Entry 9OTP (electron microscopy, 1.95 A resolution); this record covers chains A and F of the 10 polymer chains in the assembly.

# Chain A (and F)
Name: Glutamine synthetase
Organism: Homo sapiens
Notes: EC 6.3.1.2, 2.3.1.225; chain F of this document is another copy of the same molecule, construct and numbering; everything in this record applies to it too
Reference sequence: P15104 (GLNA_HUMAN); residue numbers follow UniProt; this construct covers 1-373
Amino-acid sequence (373 residues; numbered 1 to 373; the number before each row is that of its first residue):
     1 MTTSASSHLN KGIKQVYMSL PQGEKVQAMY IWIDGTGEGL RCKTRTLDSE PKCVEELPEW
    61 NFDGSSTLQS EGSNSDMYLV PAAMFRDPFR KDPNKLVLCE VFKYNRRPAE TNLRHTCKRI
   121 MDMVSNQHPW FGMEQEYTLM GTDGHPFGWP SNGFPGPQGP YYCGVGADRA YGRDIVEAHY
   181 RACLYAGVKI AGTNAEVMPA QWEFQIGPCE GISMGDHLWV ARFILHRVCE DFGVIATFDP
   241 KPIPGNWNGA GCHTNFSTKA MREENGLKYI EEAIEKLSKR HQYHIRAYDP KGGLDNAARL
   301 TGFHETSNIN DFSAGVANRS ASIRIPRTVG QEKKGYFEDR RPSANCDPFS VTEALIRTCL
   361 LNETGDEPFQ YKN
Construct notes: engineered mutation Ala298 (Arg in P15104)
Curated features (UniProtKB/Swiss-Prot):
  - region: Thr2 to Lys25 (Required for glutamine-induced ubiquitination by CRL4(CRBN) and proteasomal degradation)
  - binding site (ATP): Glu134, Glu203 to Pro208, Asn255 to Ser257, Arg319, Arg324
  - binding site (Mn(2+)): Glu134, Glu136, Glu196, Glu203, His253, Glu338
  - binding site (L-glutamate): Asn246, Trp247, Arg319, Arg340
  - binding site (ADP): Tyr336 to Glu338
  - modified residue: Thr2 (N-acetylthreonine), Lys11 (N6-acetyllysine), Lys14 (N6-acetyllysine), Tyr104 (Phosphotyrosine), Ser343 (Phosphoserine)
  - natural variant: Arg324 (R324C: In GLND), Arg341 (R341C: In GLND)
  - mutagenesis: Thr2 to Tyr17 (Is stable in high glutamine conditions and does not undergo glutamine-induced degradation), Lys11 (K11A: Increased ubiquitination and increased proteasomal degradation; when associated with A-14; K11R: Decreased glutamine-induced acetylation; when associated with R-14 ...), Lys14 (K14A: Increased ubiquitination and increased proteasomal degradation; when associated with A-11; K14R: Decreased glutamine-induced acetylation; when associated with R-11 ...), Cys209 (C209A: Reduced ability to mediate autopalmitoylation), Arg299 (R299E: Loss of glutamine synthase activity. Does not affect interaction with BEST2), Arg324 (R324A: Decreases ribosomal 40S subunit synthesis. Loss of nucleolar location of BYSL)
Bound ions: Mg2+ site 1: Glu134, Glu338 (together with ADP); Mg2+ site 2: Glu134, Glu203 (together with ADP)
Ligand contacts: ADP: Trp130, Phe131, Gly132, Met133, Glu134, Ala191, Glu203, Gln205, Ile206, Gly207, Pro208, His253, Asn255, Phe256, Ser257, Arg262, Arg319, Arg324, Tyr336, Glu338, Arg340
Reported in the primary citation:
  - mutagenesis - K52A, C53A: unchanged growth in response to glutamine auxotrophy
  - catalytic residues: Arg299, Glu305 (citing earlier work)
  - mutagenesis - E305A (10 fold): decreased catalytic activity on ammonia
  - mutagenesis - L300A (100 fold), H304A (5 fold), I309A: decreased catalytic activity on glutamate
  - mutagenesis - L300A: abolished growth in response to glutamine-deplete conditions
  - mutagenesis - P242*: abolished growth in response to glutamine deplete media

# Interface between chain A and chain F
Residue-residue contacts - 6 pairs, chain A then chain F:
  Thr142(A) with Asn152(F)
  Asp143(A) with His145(F); Asn152(F)
  His145(A) with Asp143(F)
  Asn152(A) with Thr142(F); Asp143(F)
Other interface residues (no listed pair), chain A (5 interface residues in all): Met1

# Overview
5 residues of chain A and 4 residues of chain F are in contact. Bound to chain A: ADP. From the paper:
catalytic residues Arg299(A) and Glu305(A); L300A, H304A and I309A of chain A reduce catalytic activity on
glutamate; 7 substitutions were tested in all.
Chain A and chain F are both Glutamine synthetase (Homo sapiens); the structure, Human glutamine synthetase
R298A decamer under turnover conditions, was determined by electron microscopy together with 9OTM, 9OTN, 9OTO
and 9OTQ from the same study.
